PDB entry 1I95 | X-ray diffraction, 4.50 A resolution (low resolution: residue-level contacts below are approximate; hydrogen-bond / salt-bridge calls are withheld) | chains A and D of the 21 polymer chains in the assembly

[Chain A]
Molecule: 16S RRNA
From: Thermus thermophilus
Sequence (1514 nucleotides; each row starts with the number of its first residue):
     2 UGUUGGAGAG UUUGAUCCUG GCUCAGGGUG AACGCUGGCG GCGUGCCUAA GACAUGCAAG
    62 UCGUGCGGGC CGCGGGGUUU UACUCCGUGG UCAGCGGCGG ACGGGUGAGU AACGCGUGGG
   122 UGACCUACCC GGAAGAGGGG GACAACCCGG GGAAACUCGG GCUAAUCCCC CAUGUGGACC
   182 CGCCCCUUGG GGUGUGUCCA AAGGGCUUUG CCCGCUUCCG GAUGGGCCCG CGUCCCAUCA
   242 GCUAGUUGGU GGGGUAAUGG CCCACCAAGG CGACGACGGG UAGCCGGUCU GAGAGGAUGG
   302 CCGGCCACAG GGGCACUGAG ACACGGGCCC CACUCCUACG GGAGGCAGCA GUUAGGAAUC
   362 UUCCGCAAUG GGCGCAAGCC UGACGGAGCG ACGCCGCUUG GAGGAAGAAG CCCUUCGGGG
   422 UGUAAACUCC UGAACCCGGG ACGAAACCCC CGACGAGGGG ACUGACGGUA CCGGGGUAAU
   482 AGCGCCGGCC AACUCCGUGC CAGCAGCCGC GGUAAUACGG AGGGCGCGAG CGUUACCCGG
   542 AUUCACUGGG CGUAAAGGGC GUGUAGGCGG CCUGGGGCGU CCCAUGUGAA AGACCACGGC
   602 UCAACCGUGG GGGAGCGUGG GAUACGCUCA GGCUAGACGG UGGGAGAGGG UGGUGGAAUU
   662 CCCGGAGUAG CGGUGAAAUG CGCAGAUACC GGGAGGAACG CCGAUGGCGA AGGCAGCCAC
   722 CUGGUCCACC CGUGACGCUG AGGCGCGAAA GCGUGGGGAG CAAACCGGAU UAGAUACCCG
   782 GGUAGUCCAC GCCCUAAACG AUGCGCGCUA GGUCUCUGGG UCUCCUGGGG GCCGAAGCUA
   842 ACGCGUUAAG CGCGCCGCCU GGGGAGUACG GCCGCAAGGC UGAAACUCAA AGGAAUUGAC
   902 GGGGGCCCGC ACAAGCGGUG GAGCAUGUGG UUUAAUUCGA AGCAACGCGA AGAACCUUAC
   962 CAGGCCUUGA CAUGCUAGGG AACCCGGGUG AAAGCCUGGG GUGCCCCGCG AGGGGAGCCC
  1022 UAGCACAGGU GCUGCAUGGC CGUCGUCAGC UCGUGCCGUG AGGUGUUGGG UUAAGUCCCG
  1082 CAACGAGCGC AACCCCCGCC GUUAGUUGCC AGCGGUUCGG CCGGGCACUC UAACGGGACU
  1142 GCCCGCGAAA GCGGGAGGAA GGAGGGGACG ACGUCUGGUC AGCAUGGCCC UUACGGCCUG
  1202 GGCGACACAC GUGCUACAAU GCCCACUACA AAGCGAUGCC ACCCGGCAAC GGGGAGCUAA
  1262 UCGCAAAAAG GUGGGCCCAG UUCGGAUUGG GGUCUGCAAC CCGACCCCAU GAAGCCGGAA
  1322 UCGCUAGUAA UCGCGGAUCA GCCAUGCCGC GGUGAAUACG UUCCCGGGCC UUGUACACAC
  1382 CGCCCGUCAC GCCAUGGGAG CGGGCUCUAC CCGAAGUCGC CGGGAGCCUA CGGGCAGGCG
  1442 CCGAGGGUAG GGCCCGUGAC UGGGGCGAAG UCGUAACAAG GUAGCUGUAC CGGAAGGUGC
  1502 GGCUGGAUCA CCUC
Metal / ion sites: Mg2+ site 1 near G21 (its only coordinating residue here); Mg2+ site 2 near C93 (its only coordinating residue here); Mg2+ site 3 near G190 (its only coordinating residue here); Mg2+ site 4 near U543 (its only coordinating residue here); Mg2+ site 5 near A555 (its only coordinating residue here); Mg2+ site 6 near A1164 (its only coordinating residue here); Mg2+ site 7 near C1513 (its only coordinating residue here)
Ligand contacts: edeine b (EDE): U772, A773, G774, A775, G903, G1474, U1475, G1482
From the paper describing this entry:
  - conformationally variable residues (loop rearrangement): G693

[Chain D]
Name: 30S ribosomal protein S4
From: Thermus thermophilus
UniProt: P80373 (RS4_THETH); residues 2-209 here correspond to UniProt positions 1-208 (UniProt number = residue number - 1)
Amino-acid sequence (208 residues; row label = number of the first residue in the row):
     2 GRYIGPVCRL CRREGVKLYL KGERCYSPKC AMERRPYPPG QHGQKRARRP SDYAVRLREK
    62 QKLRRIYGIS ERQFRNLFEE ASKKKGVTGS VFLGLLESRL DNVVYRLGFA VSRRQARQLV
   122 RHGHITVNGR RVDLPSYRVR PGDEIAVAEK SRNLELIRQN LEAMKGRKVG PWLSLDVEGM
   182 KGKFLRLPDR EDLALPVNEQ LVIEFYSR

[Chain A / chain D interface]
Pairs across the interface (23; chain A residue first):
  U5(A) - Lys86(D)
  A8(A) - Phe206(D)
  A8(A) - Arg209(D)
  C398(A) - Ser137(D)
  U400(A) - Gly2(D)
  G402(A) - Gln116(D)
  A403(A) - Lys22(D)
  G404(A) - Glu24(D)
  G404(A) - Arg25(D)
  G421(A) - Gly41(D)
  G421(A) - Gln42(D)
  U422(A) - Pro40(D)
  A425(A) - Pro7(D)
  A425(A) - Val8(D)
  A425(A) - Cys9(D)
  A434(A) - His123(D)
  G524(A) - Gly41(D)
  G525(A) - Gly41(D)
  G529(A) - Tyr4(D)
  G529(A) - Ser71(D)
  G529(A) - Arg73(D)
  A530(A) - Gly2(D)
  U602(A) - Val133(D)
Other interface residues (no listed pair), chain A (23 interface residues in all): U399, G405, U424, C431, A482, A492, C603
Other interface residues (no listed pair), chain D (28 interface residues in all): Arg10, Ala55, Glu72, Asp134, Pro136, Tyr138, Leu157, Ser208

[Overview]
23 residues of chain A and 28 residues of chain D are in contact. Bound to chain A: edeine b. The paper
reports conformational variability at G693(A).
Here chain A is 16S RRNA and chain D is 30S ribosomal protein S4, both from Thermus thermophilus. Entry 1I95
(Crystal structure of the 30S ribosomal subunit from thermus thermophilus in complex with edeine) was
determined by X-ray diffraction, deposited together with 1I94, 1I96 and 1I97.
